Entry 8QZ8 (electron microscopy, 3.13 A resolution); this record covers chains B and V of the 5 polymer chains in the assembly.

[Chain B]
Molecule: Putative PB1
From: Tilapia lake virus
UniProtKB: A0A1Y9SHW4 (A0A1Y9SHW4_9VIRU); residues 1-519 here = UniProt positions 1-519
Sequence (519 residues; numbered 1 to 519; the number before each row is that of its first residue):
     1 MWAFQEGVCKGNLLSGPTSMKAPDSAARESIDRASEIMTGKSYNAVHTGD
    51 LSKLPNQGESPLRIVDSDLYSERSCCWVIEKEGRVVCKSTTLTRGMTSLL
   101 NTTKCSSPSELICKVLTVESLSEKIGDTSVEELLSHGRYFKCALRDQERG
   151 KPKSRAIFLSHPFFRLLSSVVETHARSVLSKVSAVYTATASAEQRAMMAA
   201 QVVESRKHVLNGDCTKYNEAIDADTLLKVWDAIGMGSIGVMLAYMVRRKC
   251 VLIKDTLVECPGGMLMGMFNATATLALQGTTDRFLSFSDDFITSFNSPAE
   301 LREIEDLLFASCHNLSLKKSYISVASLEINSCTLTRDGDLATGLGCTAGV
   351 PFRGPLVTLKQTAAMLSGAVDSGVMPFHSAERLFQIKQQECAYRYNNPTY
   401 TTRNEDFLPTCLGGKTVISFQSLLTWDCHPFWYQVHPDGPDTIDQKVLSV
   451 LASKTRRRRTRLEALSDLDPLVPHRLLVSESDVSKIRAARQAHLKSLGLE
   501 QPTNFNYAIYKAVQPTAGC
Unresolved in the structure: 457-458, 515-519
Metal / ion sites: Mg2+: Asp213, Asp290
Small-molecule neighbours: phosphomethylphosphonic acid guanylate ester (G2P): Arg145, Glu148, Lys151, Arg155, Ile157, Cys214, Thr215, Lys216, Tyr217, Asn218, Met266, Gly267, Asn270, Asp289, Lys319
Reported in the primary citation:
  - specificity-determining residues: Asn270 (proposed by the authors, not directly observed)

[Chain V]
Molecule: Template vRNA_S loop
Notes: engineered mutation(s): C23U
Sequence (40 nucleotides; each row starts with the number of its first residue):
     1 GCAAAUCUUUCUCACGUCCUGAUUUGUGAGUAAAAUUUGG
Unresolved in the structure: 1-2, 12-16

[Chain B / chain V interface]
Residue-residue contacts - 53 pairs, chain B then chain V:
  Ala22(B) with U8(V), phosphate contact
  Arg73(B) with C19(V), salt bridge to the phosphate; U20(V), phosphate contact
  Ser74(B) with U17(V), hydrogen bond to the phosphate; C18(V), hydrogen bond to the phosphate; C19(V), hydrogen bond to the phosphate
  Ser89(B) with U17(V), hydrogen bond to the phosphate; C18(V), phosphate contact
  Ala143(B) with C18(V), sugar contact
  Leu144(B) with C18(V), base contact
  Arg145(B) with C18(V), hydrogen bond to the base; C19(V), base contact
  Asp146(B) with C18(V), hydrogen bond to the base
  Ile157(B) with C18(V), sugar contact; C19(V), base contact
  Phe158(B) with C19(V), hydrogen bond to the sugar
  Leu159(B) with C18(V), phosphate contact; C19(V), sugar contact
  Arg165(B) with U20(V), salt bridge to the phosphate; G21(V), salt bridge to the phosphate
  Arg176(B) with G21(V), phosphate contact; A22(V), salt bridge to the phosphate
  Thr189(B) with A22(V), hydrogen bond to the sugar; U23(V), sugar contact
  Ala190(B) with A22(V), sugar contact
  Ser191(B) with U23(V), sugar contact
  Gln194(B) with U23(V), sugar contact
  Met266(B) with C19(V), sugar contact
  Gly267(B) with U20(V), sugar contact
  Met268(B) with U20(V), sugar contact
  Asn270(B) with U20(V), base contact
  Arg394(B) with G39(V), base contact
  Tyr395(B) with G39(V), base contact
  Asn397(B) with G39(V), phosphate contact; G40(V), phosphate contact
  Thr399(B) with U38(V), sugar contact; G39(V), sugar contact
  Tyr400(B) with G39(V), base contact
  Pro437(B) with U25(V), hydrogen bond to the sugar
  Asp438(B) with U25(V), hydrogen bond to the sugar; G26(V), sugar contact
  Gly439(B) with G26(V), sugar contact
  Asp441(B) with G26(V), hydrogen bond to the sugar
  Lys454(B) with A32(V), hydrogen bond to the base; A33(V), phosphate contact
  Arg461(B) with U31(V), phosphate contact
  Ala464(B) with A29(V), base contact
  Ser466(B) with A29(V), base contact
  Arg487(B) with A29(V), base contact
  Gln501(B) with A29(V), hydrogen bond to the phosphate; G30(V), hydrogen bond to the phosphate
  Asn504(B) with G28(V), hydrogen bond to the phosphate
  Phe505(B) with G28(V), phosphate contact
Also at the interface, not in a pair above, chain B (43 interface residues in all): Asp68, Leu92, Ala188, Pro440, Asn506
Also at the interface, not in a pair above, chain V (20 interface residues in all): U27

[In short]
43 residues of chain B and 20 residues of chain V are in contact, with 15 hydrogen bonds and 4 salt bridges.
Among the polar pairs are Arg145(B)-C18(V), Asp146(B)-C18(V) and Lys454(B)-A32(V). Chain B binds
phosphomethylphosphonic acid guanylate ester. Asp213(B) and Asp290(B) form the Mg2+ site. From the paper: the
specificity determinant Asn270(B).
Chain B is Putative PB1 (Tilapia lake virus) and chain V is Template vRNA_S loop; the structure, Tilapia Lake
Virus polymerase in vRNA pre-termination state (transcriptase conformation), was determined by electron
microscopy together with 8PSN, 8PSO, 8PSQ, 8PSS, 8PSU, 8PSX and 6 further entries from the same study.
